4RXG - chains A and E of the 10 polymer chains in the assembly; structure by X-ray diffraction, 2.15 A resolution.

[Chain A (and E)]
Name: Fructose-6-phosphate aldolase 1
Organism: Escherichia coli
Notes: EC 4.1.2.-; chain E of this document is another copy of the same molecule, construct and numbering; everything in this record applies to it too
Reference sequence: P78055 (FSAA_ECOLI); numbering as in UniProt (aligned over 1-220)
Chain sequence (220 residues; row label = number of the first residue in the row):
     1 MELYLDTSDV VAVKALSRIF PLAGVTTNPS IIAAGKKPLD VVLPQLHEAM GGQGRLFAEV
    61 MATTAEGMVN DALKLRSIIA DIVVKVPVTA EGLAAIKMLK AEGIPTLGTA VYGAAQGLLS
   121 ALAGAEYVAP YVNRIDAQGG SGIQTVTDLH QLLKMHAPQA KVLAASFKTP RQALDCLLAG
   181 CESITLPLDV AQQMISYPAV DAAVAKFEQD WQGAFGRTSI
Covalent attachments: glycerol (GOL) linked to Lys-85
Construct notes: engineered mutation Glu-59 (Gln in P78055)
Curated features (UniProtKB/Swiss-Prot):
  - active site: Lys-85 (Schiff-base intermediate with substrate)
  - mutagenesis: Lys-85 (K85R: Loss of activity)

[How chain A and chain E interact]
Contacting residue pairs - 64 pairs, chain A then chain E:
  Met-1(A) / His-156(E)
  Leu-3(A) / Leu-119(E)  hydrophobic
  Ser-17(A) / Lys-97(E)  hydrogen bond (backbone-side chain)
  Arg-18(A) / Ala-65(E)
  Arg-18(A) / Glu-91(E)  salt bridge
  Arg-18(A) / Ala-94(E)
  Arg-18(A) / Lys-97(E)
  Ile-19(A) / Ala-90(E)
  Ile-19(A) / Leu-93(E)
  Ile-19(A) / Ala-94(E)
  Ile-19(A) / Lys-97(E)
  Phe-20(A) / Lys-97(E)  hydrogen bond (backbone-side chain)
  Pro-21(A) / Leu-122(E)
  Pro-21(A) / Ala-123(E)
  Leu-174(A) / Ala-114(E)  hydrophobic
  Leu-174(A) / Leu-152(E)  hydrophobic
  Leu-177(A) / Leu-152(E)
  Leu-177(A) / Met-155(E)
  Leu-177(A) / His-156(E)
  Leu-178(A) / Asp-148(E)
  Leu-178(A) / Leu-152(E)
  Leu-178(A) / Met-155(E)
  Gly-180(A) / Met-155(E)
  Gly-180(A) / His-156(E)
  Cys-181(A) / His-156(E)  hydrogen bond (backbone-side chain)
  Ile-195(A) / Ala-90(E)  hydrophobic
  Ile-195(A) / Leu-93(E)  hydrophobic
  Ile-195(A) / Leu-119(E)  hydrophobic
  Tyr-197(A) / Gln-116(E)
  Ala-199(A) / Tyr-112(E)  hydrophobic
  Ala-199(A) / Gln-138(E)
  Val-200(A) / Ala-110(E)
  Val-200(A) / Tyr-112(E)  hydrophobic
  Val-200(A) / Gln-116(E)
  Ala-203(A) / Tyr-112(E)
  Ala-203(A) / Arg-134(E)
  Val-204(A) / Pro-87(E)  hydrophobic
  Phe-207(A) / Asn-28(E)
  Phe-207(A) / Pro-29(E)  hydrophobic
  Phe-207(A) / Ser-30(E)
  Phe-207(A) / Glu-59(E)
  Phe-207(A) / Met-61(E)
  Phe-207(A) / Tyr-131(E)
  Glu-208(A) / Met-61(E)
  Glu-208(A) / Thr-63(E)
  Asp-210(A) / Ser-30(E)  hydrogen bond
  Asp-210(A) / Ala-33(E)
  Trp-211(A) / Pro-29(E)
  Trp-211(A) / Ile-32(E)  hydrophobic
  Trp-211(A) / Leu-39(E)  hydrophobic
  Trp-211(A) / Met-61(E)  hydrophobic
  Ala-214(A) / Ala-33(E)  hydrophobic
  Phe-215(A) / Ile-32(E)  hydrophobic
  Phe-215(A) / Lys-36(E)
  Phe-215(A) / Lys-37(E)
  Thr-218(A) / Met-61(E)
  Ser-219(A) / Met-61(E)
  Ser-219(A) / Asp-71(E)
  Ile-220(A) / Leu-39(E)  hydrophobic
  Ile-220(A) / Glu-59(E)
  Ile-220(A) / Val-60(E)  hydrophobic
  Ile-220(A) / Met-61(E)
  Ile-220(A) / Asp-71(E)
  Ile-220(A) / Lys-74(E)
Also at the interface, not in a pair above, chain A (29 interface residues in all): Met-194, Lys-206
Also at the interface, not in a pair above, chain E (44 interface residues in all): Pro-38, Ala-62, Leu-75, Val-88, Thr-89, Met-98, Ala-115, Leu-118, Gln-151

[Summary]
Chain A and chain E form an interface of 29 and 44 residues respectively, with 4 hydrogen bonds and 1 salt
bridge. Polar pairs include Arg-18(A)/Glu-91(E), Ser-17(A)/Lys-97(E) and Phe-20(A)/Lys-97(E). UniProt lists
active-site residue Lys-85(A) and one mutagenesis site on chain A.
Chain A and chain E are both Fructose-6-phosphate aldolase 1 (Escherichia coli); the structure,
Fructose-6-phosphate aldolase Q59E from E.coli, was determined by X-ray diffraction together with 4RXF, 4RZ4,
4RZ5, 4RZ6 and 4S1F from the same study.
